4CC6 - chain A; structure by X-ray diffraction, 2.01 A resolution.

# Chain A
Protein: DNA ligase
Organism: Staphylococcus aureus
Notes: EC 6.5.1.2; fragment: adenylation domain, residues 1-312
UniProt: Q9AIU7 (DNLJ_STAAU); residue numbers follow UniProt; this construct covers 1-312
Sequence (318 residues; numbered 1 to 318; the number before each row is that of its first residue):
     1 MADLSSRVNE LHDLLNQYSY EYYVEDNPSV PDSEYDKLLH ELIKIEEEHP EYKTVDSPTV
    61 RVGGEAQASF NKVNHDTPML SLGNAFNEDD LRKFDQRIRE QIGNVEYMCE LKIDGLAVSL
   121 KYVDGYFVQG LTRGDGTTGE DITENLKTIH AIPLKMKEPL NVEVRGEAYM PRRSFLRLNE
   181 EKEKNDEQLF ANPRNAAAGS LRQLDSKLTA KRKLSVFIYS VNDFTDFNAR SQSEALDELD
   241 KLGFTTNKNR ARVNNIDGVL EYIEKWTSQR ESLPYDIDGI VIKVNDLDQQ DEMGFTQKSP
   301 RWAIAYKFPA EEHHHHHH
Disordered / not traced: 1, 310-318
Construct notes: expression tag (313-318)
Small-molecule neighbours: L5Y (2-{[2-(1H-pyrazolo[3,4-c]pyridin-3-yl)-6-(trifluoromethyl)pyridin-4-yl]amino}ethanol): Leu80, Ser81, Leu82, Glu110, Leu111, Lys112, Ile113, Arg133, Glu167, Tyr219, Val281, Lys283, Pro300, Trp302, Ala303
From the paper describing this entry:
  - binding site for L5Y: Leu80, Ile113

# Summary
Chain A binds compound L5Y. From the paper: a binding site for L5Y at Leu80 and Ile113.
Chain A is DNA ligase (Staphylococcus aureus); the structure, Fragment-Based Discovery of 6 Azaindazoles As
Inhibitors of Bacterial DNA Ligase, was determined by X-ray diffraction, deposited together with 4CC5.
